Entry 9ET6 (X-ray diffraction, 2.55 A resolution); this record covers chains D and C.

Chain D:
Molecule: Cyclin-A2
Source organism: Bos taurus
UniProtKB: P30274 (CCNA2_BOVIN); residues 172-432 here correspond to UniProt positions 170-430 (UniProt number = residue number - 2)
Sequence (268 residues; row label = number of the first residue in the row):
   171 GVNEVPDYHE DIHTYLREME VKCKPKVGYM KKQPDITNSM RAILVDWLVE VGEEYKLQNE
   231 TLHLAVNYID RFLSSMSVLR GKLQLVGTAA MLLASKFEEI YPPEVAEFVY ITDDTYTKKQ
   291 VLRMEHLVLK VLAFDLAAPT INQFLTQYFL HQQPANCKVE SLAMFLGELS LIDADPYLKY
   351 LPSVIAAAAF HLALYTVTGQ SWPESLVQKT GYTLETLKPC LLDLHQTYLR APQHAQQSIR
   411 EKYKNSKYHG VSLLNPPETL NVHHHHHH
Not modelled in the structure: 433-438
Sequence notes: expression tag (171, 433-438)
Residues lining bound ligands: 4-iodanyl-3H-pyridin-2-one (HHQ): Ile213, Leu214, Trp217, Gln254, Ile281, Asp283

Chain C:
Molecule: Cyclin-dependent kinase 2
Source organism: Homo sapiens
Notes: EC 2.7.11.22
UniProtKB: P24941 (CDK2_HUMAN); residues 1-298 here = UniProt positions 1-298
Sequence (302 residues; row label = number of the first residue in the row; numbers below 1 keep their minus sign (Gly-3 is residue -3)):
    -3 GPGSMENFQK VEKIGEGTYG VVYKARNKLT GEVVALKKIR LDTETEGVPS TAIREISLLK
    57 ELNHPNIVKL LDVIHTENKL YLVFEFLHQD LKKFMDASAL TGIPLPLIKS YLFQLLQGLA
   117 FCHSHRVLHR DLKPQNLLIN TEGAIKLADF GLARAFGVPV RTYTHEVVTL WYRAPEILLG
   177 CKYYSTAVDI WSLGCIFAEM VTRRALFPGD SEIDQLFRIF RTLGTPDEVV WPGVTSMPDY
   237 KPSFPKWARQ DFSKVVPPLD EDGRSLLSQM LHYDPNKRIS AKAALAHPFF QDVTKPVPHL
   297 RL
Not modelled in the structure: -3 to -1, 297-298
Sequence notes: expression tag (-3 to 0)
Modified / non-standard residues: Thr160 (phosphothreonine; TPO)
Residues lining bound ligands:
  - 4-iodanyl-3H-pyridin-2-one (HHQ), molecule 1: Met1, Phe4, Lys6, Tyr19, Leu32, Tyr77
  - 4-iodanyl-3H-pyridin-2-one (HHQ), molecule 2: Ile10, Gly11, Val18, Ala31, Val64, Phe80, Glu81, Phe82, Leu83, His84, Gln85, Leu134
  - 4-iodanyl-3H-pyridin-2-one (HHQ), molecule 3: Ile52, Lys56, Leu66, Leu67, Asp68, Val69

Interface between chain D and chain C:
Pairs across the interface (80):
  Gly171(D) with Asn272(C)
  Val172(D) with Ser181(C), hydrogen bond (backbone-side chain); Thr182(C); Pro271(C), hydrophobic; Asn272(C), hydrogen bond (backbone-side chain)
  Asn173(D) with Pro155(C); Val156(C), hydrogen bond (backbone-backbone)
  Glu174(D) with Val154(C)
  Val175(D) with Val154(C), hydrophobic; Ser181(C); Thr182(C)
  Asp177(D) with Ser276(C), hydrogen bond; Lys278(C), hydrogen bond (backbone-side chain)
  Tyr178(D) with Ala116(C); His119(C); Ser120(C); Ser276(C); Ala277(C), hydrogen bond (side chain-backbone); Lys278(C), hydrogen bond (side chain-backbone)
  Asp181(D) with Ser120(C); Lys278(C), salt bridge
  Ile182(D) with His119(C); Ser120(C); Arg122(C); Phe152(C), hydrophobic
  Tyr185(D) with Glu57(C), hydrogen bond; His121(C); Arg122(C)
  Leu186(D) with Arg122(C)
  Met189(D) with Glu57(C)
  Gln228(D) with Arg157(C)
  Leu263(D) with Ile49(C), hydrophobic
  Lys266(D) with Glu42(C), hydrogen bond (side chain-backbone); Val44(C), hydrogen bond (side chain-backbone); Ser46(C); Ile49(C); Arg50(C)
  Phe267(D) with Arg50(C), hydrogen bond (backbone-side chain); Ser53(C); Ala151(C), hydrophobic
  Glu268(D) with Arg150(C), salt bridge; Arg157(C), salt bridge
  Glu269(D) with Arg50(C), hydrogen bond (backbone-side chain); Thr160(C)
  Ile270(D) with Arg150(C); Thr158(C); Tyr159(C); Thr160(C)
  Glu274(D) with Glu42(C)
  Val275(D) with Thr41(C); Glu42(C), hydrogen bond (backbone-side chain)
  Lys288(D) with Glu40(C); Thr41(C)
  Leu292(D) with Asp38(C); Thr39(C); Glu40(C); Thr41(C); Glu42(C); Gly43(C)
  Arg293(D) with Glu73(C), salt bridge
  Glu295(D) with Gly43(C); Val44(C), hydrogen bond (side chain-backbone)
  His296(D) with Leu37(C); His71(C), hydrogen bond; Thr72(C)
  Leu299(D) with Val44(C), hydrophobic
  Lys300(D) with His71(C)
  Ala303(D) with Lys56(C), hydrogen bond (backbone-side chain)
  Phe304(D) with Ile52(C), hydrophobic; Ser53(C); His71(C)
  Asp305(D) with Lys56(C), salt bridge
  Leu306(D) with Ile49(C), hydrophobic
  Ala307(D) with Glu57(C); Arg122(C), hydrogen bond (backbone-side chain)
  Gln313(D) with Arg122(C)
  Thr316(D) with Val154(C), hydrogen bond (side chain-backbone); Pro155(C)
  Gln317(D) with Val154(C), hydrogen bond (backbone-backbone)
  Leu320(D) with Pro155(C)
Also at the interface, not in a pair above, chain C (46 interface residues in all): Leu54, Leu76, Tyr179, Tyr180, Ala183, Ala279

In short:
37 residues of chain D face 46 of chain C across their interface, with 19 hydrogen bonds and 5 salt bridges.
Polar pairs include Asp181(D)-Lys278(C), Glu268(D)-Arg150(C) and Glu268(D)-Arg157(C). Chain D binds
4-iodanyl-3H-pyridin-2-one. Bound to chain C: 3 copies of 4-iodanyl-3H-pyridin-2-one.
Chain D is Cyclin-A2 (Bos taurus) and chain C is Cyclin-dependent kinase 2 (Homo sapiens); the structure,
CDK2-cyclin A in complex with FragLite 7, was determined by X-ray diffraction, deposited together with 9ESJ,
9ESK, 9ESL, 9ESN, 9ESO, 9ESP and 21 further entries.
